PDB entry 8VAH | electron microscopy, 3.15 A resolution | chains A and C of the 7 polymer chains in the assembly

== Chain A (and C) ==
Name: Polyribonucleotide nucleotidyltransferase
Organism: Escherichia coli
Notes: chain C of this document is another copy of the same molecule, construct and numbering; everything in this record applies to it too
UniProt: C4ZSQ5 (PNP_ECOBW); numbering as in UniProt (aligned over 1-711)
Amino-acid sequence (711 residues; numbered 1 to 711; the number before each row is that of its first residue):
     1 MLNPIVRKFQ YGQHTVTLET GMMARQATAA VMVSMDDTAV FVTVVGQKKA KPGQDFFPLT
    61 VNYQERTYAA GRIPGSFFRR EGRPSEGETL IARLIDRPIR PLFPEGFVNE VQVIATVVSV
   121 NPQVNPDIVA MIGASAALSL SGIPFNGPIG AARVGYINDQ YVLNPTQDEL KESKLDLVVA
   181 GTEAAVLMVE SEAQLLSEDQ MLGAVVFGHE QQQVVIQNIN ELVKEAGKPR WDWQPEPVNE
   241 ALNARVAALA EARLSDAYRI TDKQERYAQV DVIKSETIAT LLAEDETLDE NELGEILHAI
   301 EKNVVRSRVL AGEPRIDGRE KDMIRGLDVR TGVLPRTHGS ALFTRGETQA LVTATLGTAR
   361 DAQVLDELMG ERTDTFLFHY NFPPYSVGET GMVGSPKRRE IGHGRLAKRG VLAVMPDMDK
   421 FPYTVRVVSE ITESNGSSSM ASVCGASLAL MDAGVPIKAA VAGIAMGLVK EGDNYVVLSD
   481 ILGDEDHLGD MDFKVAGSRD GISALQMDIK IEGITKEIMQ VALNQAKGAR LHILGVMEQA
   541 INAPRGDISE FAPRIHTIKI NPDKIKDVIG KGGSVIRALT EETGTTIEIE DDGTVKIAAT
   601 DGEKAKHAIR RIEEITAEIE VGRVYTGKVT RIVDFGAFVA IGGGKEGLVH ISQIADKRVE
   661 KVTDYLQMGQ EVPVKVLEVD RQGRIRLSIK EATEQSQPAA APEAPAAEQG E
Unresolved in the structure: 696-711
Metal / ion sites: Mg2+ near D486 (its only coordinating residue here)
UniProt features mapped onto this chain:
  - binding site (Mg(2+)): D486, D492

== Interface between chain A and chain C ==
Contacting residue pairs - 75 pairs, chain A then chain C:
  M1(A) - D328(C)
  L2(A) - D328(C)
  L2(A) - R330(C)
  L2(A) - T344(C)
  M22(A) - R330(C)
  M22(A) - Q349(C)
  M23(A) - L342(C)  hydrophobic
  M23(A) - Q349(C)
  A24(A) - T432(C)
  R25(A) - G346(C)  hydrogen bond (side chain-backbone)
  R25(A) - Q349(C)
  R25(A) - E433(C)  salt bridge
  Q26(A) - E347(C)
  Q26(A) - S386(C)
  Q26(A) - V387(C)
  Q26(A) - G388(C)
  Q26(A) - E433(C)  hydrogen bond
  Q26(A) - S434(C)
  A27(A) - Y385(C)
  M32(A) - L334(C)  hydrophobic
  D37(A) - P335(C)
  D37(A) - R336(C)  salt bridge
  F41(A) - Y385(C)
  T43(A) - Y385(C)
  V45(A) - Y385(C)  hydrophobic
  V45(A) - G388(C)
  V45(A) - E389(C)
  V45(A) - T390(C)
  Q47(A) - T390(C)
  N62(A) - V393(C)
  R66(A) - N381(C)
  R66(A) - E430(C)  salt bridge
  Y68(A) - T337(C)
  Y68(A) - T353(C)
  Y68(A) - T355(C)
  Y68(A) - V428(C)  hydrophobic
  Y68(A) - E430(C)  hydrogen bond
  G71(A) - H338(C)  hydrogen bond (backbone-side chain)
  G71(A) - L356(C)
  I73(A) - T355(C)
  I73(A) - G357(C)
  I73(A) - D361(C)
  I73(A) - L377(C)  hydrophobic
  I73(A) - T424(C)
  I73(A) - R426(C)
  P74(A) - R426(C)
  F77(A) - V364(C)
  F78(A) - Q363(C)  hydrogen bond (backbone-side chain)
  R79(A) - R360(C)  hydrogen bond (side chain-backbone)
  R79(A) - D361(C)  hydrogen bond (side chain-backbone)
  R79(A) - A362(C)  hydrogen bond (side chain-backbone)
  R79(A) - L377(C)
  R79(A) - H379(C)
  R79(A) - R426(C)
  R80(A) - H379(C)
  R80(A) - Y380(C)
  R80(A) - N381(C)  hydrogen bond
  R80(A) - P396(C)
  E81(A) - R426(C)  salt bridge
  E110(A) - T390(C)  hydrogen bond
  Q112(A) - G391(C)  hydrogen bond (side chain-backbone)
  I114(A) - Y385(C)  hydrophobic
  I114(A) - V393(C)  hydrophobic
  V118(A) - L334(C)  hydrophobic
  V118(A) - T337(C)
  S119(A) - P335(C)
  S119(A) - R336(C)
  V120(A) - R336(C)
  N121(A) - R336(C)  hydrogen bond
  E590(A) - R631(C)  salt bridge
  D591(A) - E646(C)
  D591(A) - G683(C)
  D592(A) - R631(C)  salt bridge
  D592(A) - F635(C)
  D592(A) - F638(C)
Also at the interface, not in a pair above, chain A (41 interface residues in all): Q64, A69, R72, R83, T116, P122
Also at the interface, not in a pair above, chain C (52 interface residues in all): G326, L351, P384, M392, S395, E400

== In short ==
Chain A and chain C form an interface of 41 and 52 residues respectively, with 12 hydrogen bonds and 6 salt
bridges. Polar contacts include R25(A)-E433(C), D37(A)-R336(C) and R66(A)-E430(C). Curated annotation
(UniProt) lists Mg2+-binding residues D486(A) and D492(A) on chain A.
Chain A and chain C are both Polyribonucleotide nucleotidyltransferase (Escherichia coli); the structure,
E.coli PNPase in complex with single 8-oxoG RNA, was determined by electron microscopy together with 8VAK from
the same study.
